9BTX - chains A and G of the 4 polymer chains in the assembly; structure by X-ray diffraction, 2.05 A resolution.

[Chain A]
Protein: Major histocompatibility complex class I-related gene protein
Source organism: Homo sapiens
Reference sequence: Q95460 (HMR1_HUMAN); residues 1-270 here correspond to UniProt positions 23-292 (UniProt number = residue number + 22)
Chain sequence (271 residues; numbered 0 to 270; the number before each row is that of its first residue; numbering starts at 0):
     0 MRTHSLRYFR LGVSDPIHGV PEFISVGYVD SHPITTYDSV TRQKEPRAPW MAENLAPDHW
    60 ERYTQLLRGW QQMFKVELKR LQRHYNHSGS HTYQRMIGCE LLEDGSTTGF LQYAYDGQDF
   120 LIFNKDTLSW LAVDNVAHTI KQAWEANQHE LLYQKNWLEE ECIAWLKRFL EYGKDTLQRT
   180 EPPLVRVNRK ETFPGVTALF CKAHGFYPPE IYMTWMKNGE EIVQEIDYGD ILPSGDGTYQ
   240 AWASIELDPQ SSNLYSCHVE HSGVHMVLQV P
Not modelled in the structure: 190-195, 222
Disulfides: Cys98-Cys161, Cys200-Cys256
Covalent attachments: Protocatechuic aldehyde (H6N) linked to Lys43
Sequence notes: initiating methionine (0); conflict Ser261 (Cys283 in Q95460)
Residues lining bound ligands: Protocatechuic aldehyde (H6N): Tyr7, Phe8, Arg9, Ser24, Thr34, Tyr62, Leu66, Trp69, Arg94, Ile96
Curated features (UniProtKB/Swiss-Prot):
  - binding site (5-(2-oxoethylideneamino)-6-(D-ribitylamino)uracil): Arg9, Ser24, Lys43, Arg94, Tyr152, Gln153
  - binding site (5-(2-oxopropylideneamino)-6-(D-ribitylamino)uracil): Arg9, Ser24, Lys43, Arg94, Tyr152, Gln153
  - binding site (7-hydroxy-6-methyl-8-(1-D-ribityl)lumazine): Arg9, Ser24, Lys43, Arg94, Tyr152, Gln153
  - binding site (8-(9H-purin-6-yl)-2-oxa-8-azabicyclo[3.3.1]nona-3,6-diene-4,6-dicarbaldehyde): Arg9, Lys43, His58, Arg94
  - binding site (2-amino-4-oxopteridine-6-carbaldehyde): Lys43
  - binding site (pyridoxal): Lys43
  - glycosylation: Asn85 (N-linked (GlcNAc...) asparagine)
Reported in the primary citation:
  - binding site for Protocatechuic aldehyde: Tyr7, Arg9, Ser24, Lys43, Tyr62, Trp69, Arg94

[Chain G]
Protein: Human TCR TRAV1-2_ALPHA
Source organism: Homo sapiens
Chain sequence (204 residues; each row starts with the number of its first residue; numbering starts at 0):
     0 MGQNIDQPTE MTATEGAIVQ INCTYQTSGF NGLFWYQQHA GEAPTFLSYN VLDGLEEKGR
    60 FSSFLSRSKG YSYLLLKELQ MKDSASYLCA VKDSNYQLIW GAGTKLIIKP DIQNPDPAVY
   120 QLRDSKSSDK SVCLFTDFDS QTNVSQSKDS DVYITDKCVL DMRSMDFKSN SAVAWSNKSD
   180 FACANAFNNS IIPEDTFFPS PESS
Not modelled in the structure: 0, 201-203
Disulfides: Cys22-Cys88, Cys132-Cys182

[Chain A / chain G interface]
Pairs across the interface (27):
  Arg61(A) - Asn94(G)  hydrogen bond (side chain-backbone)
  Arg61(A) - Tyr95(G)  hydrogen bond (side chain-backbone)
  Arg61(A) - Gln96(G)
  Tyr62(A) - Ser93(G)  hydrogen bond (side chain-backbone)
  Tyr62(A) - Asn94(G)  hydrogen bond
  His148(A) - Tyr48(G)
  His148(A) - Glu55(G)  salt bridge
  Leu151(A) - Val50(G)  hydrophobic
  Leu151(A) - Leu51(G)  hydrophobic
  Tyr152(A) - Asn30(G)
  Tyr152(A) - Tyr48(G)
  Tyr152(A) - Val50(G)
  Tyr152(A) - Tyr95(G)  hydrogen bond
  Lys154(A) - Leu51(G)
  Asn155(A) - Phe29(G)  hydrogen bond (side chain-backbone)
  Asn155(A) - Val50(G)
  Asn155(A) - Leu51(G)
  Asn155(A) - Arg66(G)  hydrogen bond
  Trp156(A) - Asn30(G)
  Trp156(A) - Tyr95(G)  hydrogen bond
  Glu159(A) - Arg66(G)  salt bridge
  Glu160(A) - Gly28(G)
  Glu160(A) - Phe29(G)  hydrogen bond (side chain-backbone)
  Glu160(A) - Asn30(G)
  Glu160(A) - Ser93(G)  hydrogen bond
  Trp164(A) - Ser93(G)
  Trp164(A) - Asn94(G)
Other interface residues (no listed pair), chain A (14 interface residues in all): His58, Leu65, Trp69

[In short]
Chain A and chain G form an interface of 14 and 12 residues respectively; the contacts include 10 hydrogen
bonds and 2 salt bridges. Among the polar pairs are His148(A)-Glu55(G), Glu159(A)-Arg66(G) and
Arg61(A)-Asn94(G). Covalently linked Protocatechuic aldehyde: at Lys43(A). From the paper: a binding site for
Protocatechuic aldehyde at Tyr7(A), Arg9(A) and Ser24(A) among others.
Chain A is Major histocompatibility complex class I-related gene protein and chain G is Human TCR
TRAV1-2_ALPHA, both from Homo sapiens; the structure, Structure of human MAIT A-F7 TCR in complex with human
MR1-3,4-dihydroxybenzaldehyde, was determined by X-ray diffraction together with 9BTY, 9BTZ and 9BU0 from the
same study.
